PDB entry 7F8V | electron microscopy, 3.30 A resolution | chains E and R of the 5 polymer chains in the assembly

Chain E:
Protein: Gastrin-17
Sequence (17 residues; row label = number of the first residue in the row):
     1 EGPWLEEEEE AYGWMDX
Modified positions: Glu1 (pyroglutamic acid; PCA); NFA (phenylalanine amide) at position 17

Chain R:
Protein: Gastrin/cholecystokinin type B receptor
From: Homo sapiens
UniProtKB: P32239 (GASR_HUMAN); numbering as in UniProt (aligned over 2-418)
Sequence (465 residues; row label = number of the first residue in the row; numbers below 1 keep their minus sign (Asp-8 is residue -8)):
    -8 DYKDDDDGAP ELLKLNRSVQ GTGPGPGASL CRPGAPLLNS SSVGNLSCEP PRIRGAGTRE
    52 LELAIRITLY AVIFLMSVGG NMLIIVVLGL SRRLRTVTNA FLLSLAVSDL LLAVACMPFT
   112 LLPNLMGTFI FGTVICKAVS YLMGVSVSVS TLSLVAIALE RYSAICRPLQ ARVWQTRSHA
   172 ARVIVATWLL SGLLMVPYPV YTVVQPVGPR VLQCVHRWPS ARVRQTWSVL LLLLLFFIPG
   232 VVMAVAYGLI SRELYLGLRF DGDSDSDSQS RVRNQGGLPG AVHQNGRCRP ETGAVGEDSD
   292 GCYVQLPRSR PALELTALTA PGPGSGSRPT QAKLLAKKRV VRMLLVIVVL FFLCWLPVYS
   352 ANTWRAFDGP GAHRALSGAP ISFIHLLSYA SACVNPLVYC FMHRRFRQAC LETCARCCPR
   412 PPRARPREFL EVLFQGPWSH PQFEKGGGSG GGSGGSAWSH PQFEK
Unresolved in the structure: -8 to 54, 250-325, 406-456
Differences from the reference sequence: expression tag (-8 to 1, 419-456)
Disulfides: Cys127-Cys205
Swiss-Prot annotation at these positions:
  - lipidation: Cys408 (S-palmitoyl cysteine)
  - glycosylation (N-linked (GlcNAc...) asparagine): Asn7, Asn30, Asn36
Reported in the primary citation:
  - mutagenesis - Y189A, R356A, L367A, Y380A: abolished binding to CCK-8 or gastrin-17
  - specificity-determining residues: Arg208, Trp209
  - mutagenesis - H207A: abolished binding to Gastrin-17 (chain E)

How chain E and chain R interact:
Residue-residue contacts (54):
  Glu1(E) with Arg57(R); Asn115(R), hydrogen bond (backbone-backbone); Leu116(R); Gly369(R)
  Gly2(E) with Pro114(R); Asn115(R), hydrogen bond (backbone-backbone); Gly118(R)
  Pro3(E) with Gln204(R), hydrogen bond (backbone-side chain); Ser368(R)
  Trp4(E) with Pro114(R), hydrophobic; Asn115(R); Gln204(R), hydrogen bond (backbone-side chain); Leu367(R); Ser368(R), hydrogen bond (backbone-side chain); Ile372(R)
  Leu5(E) with Val198(R); Arg365(R); Ser368(R)
  Glu6(E) with Val198(R); Gly199(R)
  Glu9(E) with Pro361(R); Arg365(R)
  Ala11(E) with Pro361(R); His364(R)
  Tyr12(E) with Val198(R), hydrophobic; Val206(R), hydrophobic; His364(R), hydrogen bond (backbone-side chain)
  Gly13(E) with Val206(R); Arg356(R); His364(R)
  Trp14(E) with His207(R); Ala352(R); Arg356(R); His364(R); Ile372(R); His376(R)
  Met15(E) with His207(R); His376(R), hydrogen bond (backbone-side chain)
  Asp16(E) with Tyr189(R), hydrogen bond; His207(R), salt bridge; Val349(R); Asn353(R), hydrogen bond (backbone-side chain); Arg356(R), salt bridge; His376(R)
  NFA_17(E) with Cys107(R); Thr111(R); Met134(R); Val138(R); Tyr189(R); Leu222(R); Val349(R); Tyr350(R); His376(R); Tyr380(R), hydrogen bond (backbone-side chain)
Interface residues without a listed pair, chain E (15 interface residues in all): Glu8
Interface residues without a listed pair, chain R (38 interface residues in all): Val130, Pro200, Val202, Cys205, Trp218, Trp346, Gly360, Ala363
From the paper, about this interface:
  - interface residues, chain R: Arg57(R), Asn115(R), His207(R)

Summary:
15 residues of chain E and 38 residues of chain R are in contact; the contacts include 10 hydrogen bonds and 2
salt bridges. Polar pairs include Asp16(E)-His207(R), Asp16(E)-Arg356(R) and Pro3(E)-Gln204(R). From the
paper: Y189A, R356A and L367A of chain R, among others, abolish binding to CCK-8 or gastrin-17; interface
residues Arg57(R), Asn115(R) and His207(R); 5 substitutions were tested in all.
Here chain E is Gastrin-17 and chain R is Gastrin/cholecystokinin type B receptor (Homo sapiens). Entry 7F8V
(Cryo-EM structure of the cholecystokinin receptor CCKBR in complex with gastrin-17 and Gi) was determined by
electron microscopy together with 7F8X, 7F8U, 7F8W and 7F8Y from the same study.
